Entry 5CPO (X-ray diffraction, 1.65 A resolution); this record covers chains A and B.

Chain A (and B):
Molecule: Xenobiotic reductase
Source organism: Pseudomonas putida
Notes: chain B of this document is another copy of the same molecule, construct and numbering; everything in this record applies to it too
UniProt: Q9R9V9 (Q9R9V9_PSEPU); residues 1-363 here = UniProt positions 1-363
Chain sequence (371 residues; numbered 1 to 371; the number before each row is that of its first residue):
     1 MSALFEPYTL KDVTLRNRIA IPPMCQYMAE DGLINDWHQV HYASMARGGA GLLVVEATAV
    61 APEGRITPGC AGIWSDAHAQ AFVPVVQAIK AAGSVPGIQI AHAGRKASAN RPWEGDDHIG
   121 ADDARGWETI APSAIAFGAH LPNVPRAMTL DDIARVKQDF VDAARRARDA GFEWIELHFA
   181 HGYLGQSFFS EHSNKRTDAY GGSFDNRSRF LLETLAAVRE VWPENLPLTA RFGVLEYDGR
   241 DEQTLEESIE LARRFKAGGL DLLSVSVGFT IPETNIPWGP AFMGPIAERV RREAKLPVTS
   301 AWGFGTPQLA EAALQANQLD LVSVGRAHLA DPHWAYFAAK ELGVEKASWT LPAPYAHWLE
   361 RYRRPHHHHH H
Disordered / not traced: 1, 361-371
Differences from the reference sequence: expression tag (364-371)
Residues lining bound ligands:
  - FNR (1-deoxy-1-(7,8-dimethyl-2,4-dioxo-3,4-dihydro-2H-benzo[g]pteridin-1-id-10(5h)-yl)-5-O-phosphonato-D-ribitol): P22, P23, M24, C25, E56, A57, Q99, H178, H181, R231, A301, W302, G303, S323, V324, G325, R326, L329
  - XEN (1-butyl-1,4,5,6-tetrahydropyridine-3-carboxamide): C25, Y27, A57, I66, H178, H181, Y183, F269, W302
From the paper describing this entry:
  - conformationally variable residues (side-chain flip): W302

Interface between chain A and chain B:
Residue-residue contacts (55; chain A residue first):
  Q26(A) - P354(B)
  Q26(A) - Y355(B)
  Y27(A) - W358(B)
  M28(A) - P354(B)  hydrophobic
  D36(A) - R47(B)  hydrogen bond (backbone-side chain)
  W37(A) - R47(B)  hydrogen bond (backbone-side chain)
  W37(A) - P352(B)  hydrophobic
  W37(A) - P354(B)  hydrophobic
  W37(A) - Y355(B)
  V40(A) - A43(B)  hydrophobic
  V40(A) - S44(B)
  V40(A) - R47(B)
  H41(A) - R47(B)
  H41(A) - Y355(B)  hydrogen bond
  A43(A) - V40(B)  hydrophobic
  S44(A) - V40(B)
  S44(A) - S44(B)  hydrogen bond
  R47(A) - D36(B)  hydrogen bond (side chain-backbone)
  R47(A) - W37(B)  hydrogen bond (side chain-backbone)
  R47(A) - V40(B)
  R47(A) - H41(B)
  P112(A) - H357(B)
  P112(A) - W358(B)  hydrophobic
  W113(A) - A353(B)
  W113(A) - P354(B)  hydrophobic
  W113(A) - H357(B)
  R326(A) - L359(B)
  L329(A) - H333(B)  hydrogen bond (backbone-side chain)
  L329(A) - Y355(B)  hydrophobic
  A330(A) - H333(B)  hydrogen bond (backbone-side chain)
  A330(A) - Y336(B)  hydrophobic
  A330(A) - L359(B)  hydrophobic
  D331(A) - D331(B)
  P332(A) - P332(B)  hydrophobic
  P332(A) - H333(B)
  H333(A) - L329(B)  hydrogen bond (side chain-backbone)
  H333(A) - A330(B)  hydrogen bond (side chain-backbone)
  H333(A) - P332(B)
  Y336(A) - A330(B)  hydrophobic
  P352(A) - W37(B)  hydrophobic
  A353(A) - W113(B)
  P354(A) - Q26(B)
  P354(A) - M28(B)  hydrophobic
  P354(A) - W37(B)  hydrophobic
  P354(A) - W113(B)  hydrophobic
  Y355(A) - Q26(B)
  Y355(A) - W37(B)
  Y355(A) - H41(B)  hydrogen bond
  Y355(A) - L329(B)  hydrophobic
  H357(A) - P112(B)
  H357(A) - W113(B)
  W358(A) - Y27(B)
  W358(A) - P112(B)  hydrophobic
  L359(A) - R326(B)
  L359(A) - A330(B)  hydrophobic
Other interface residues (no listed pair), chain A (28 interface residues in all): W349, L351
Other interface residues (no listed pair), chain B (28 interface residues in all): W349, L351

Summary:
The chain A/chain B interface involves 28 residues from each chain; the contacts include 11 hydrogen bonds.
Among the polar pairs are D36(A)-R47(B), W37(A)-R47(B) and H41(A)-Y355(B). Chain A binds compound XEN and
compound FNR. From the paper: conformational variability at W302(A).
Chain A and chain B are both Xenobiotic reductase (Pseudomonas putida); the structure, Crystal structure of
XenA from Pseudomonas putida in complex with an NADH mimic (mBu), was determined by X-ray diffraction (same
publication as 5CPL, 5CPM and 5CPN).
